PDB entry 5YWK | X-ray diffraction, 2.80 A resolution | chains A and B

== Chain A (and B) ==
Protein: 4-hydroxyphenylpyruvate dioxygenase
From: Arabidopsis thaliana
Notes: EC 1.13.11.27; chain B of this document is another copy of the same molecule, construct and numbering; everything in this record applies to it too
UniProt: P93836 (HPPD_ARATH); residue numbers follow UniProt; this construct covers 1-445
Sequence (445 residues; numbered 1 to 445; the number before each row is that of its first residue):
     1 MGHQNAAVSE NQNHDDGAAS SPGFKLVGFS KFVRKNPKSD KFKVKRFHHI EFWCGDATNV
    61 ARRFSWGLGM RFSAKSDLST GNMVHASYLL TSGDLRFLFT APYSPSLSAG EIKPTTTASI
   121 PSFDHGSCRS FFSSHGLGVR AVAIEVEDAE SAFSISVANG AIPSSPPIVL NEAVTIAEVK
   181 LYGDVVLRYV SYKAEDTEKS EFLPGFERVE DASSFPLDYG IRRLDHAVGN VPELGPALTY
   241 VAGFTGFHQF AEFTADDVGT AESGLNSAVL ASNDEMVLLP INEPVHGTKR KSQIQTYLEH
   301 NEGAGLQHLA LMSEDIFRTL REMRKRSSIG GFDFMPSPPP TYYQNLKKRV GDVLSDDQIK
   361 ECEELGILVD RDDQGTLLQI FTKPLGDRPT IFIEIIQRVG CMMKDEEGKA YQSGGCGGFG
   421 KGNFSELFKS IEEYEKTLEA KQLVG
Disordered / not traced: 1-28, 109-115, 195-201, 214, 254-261, 288-290, 404-411, 435-445 (chain B: 1-28, 108-115, 195-201, 214-215, 254-262, 286-290, 404-410, 435-445)
Cystine bridges: Cys401-Cys416
Ion coordination: Co2+: His226, His308, Glu394 (together with Benquitrione-Methyl)
Small-molecule neighbours: Benquitrione-Methyl (92X; 1,5-dimethyl-3-(2-methylphenyl)-6-(2-oxidanyl-6-oxidanylidene-cyclohexen-1-yl)carbonyl-quinazoline-2,4-dione): His226, Val228, Ser267, Pro280, Asn282, His308, Met335, Leu368, Gln379, Phe381, Phe392, Glu394, Phe419, Gly420, Lys421, Asn423, Phe424, Leu427
Curated features (UniProtKB/Swiss-Prot):
  - binding site (Fe cation): His226, His308, Glu394

== Interface between chain A and chain B ==
Contacting residue pairs - 66 pairs, chain A then chain B:
  Gly55(A) with Phe132(B); Asp387(B)
  Asp56(A) with Phe132(B); Gly386(B); Asp387(B), hydrogen bond (side chain-backbone)
  Ala57(A) with Asp387(B), hydrogen bond (backbone-side chain)
  Thr58(A) with Leu385(B); Gly386(B); Asp387(B), hydrogen bond
  Asn59(A) with Asn59(B); Val60(B); Arg63(B), hydrogen bond; Phe64(B); Leu137(B); Leu385(B), hydrogen bond (side chain-backbone); Gly386(B)
  Arg62(A) with Arg63(B); Ser327(B), hydrogen bond (side chain-backbone); Gly330(B); Gly331(B); Asp333(B), salt bridge
  Arg63(A) with Asn59(B), hydrogen bond; Arg62(B)
  Phe64(A) with Asn59(B)
  Trp66(A) with Trp66(B), hydrophobic; Ile329(B)
  Leu78(A) with His300(B); Pro389(B)
  Ala86(A) with Asp387(B)
  Tyr88(A) with Asp387(B)
  Ala101(A) with Asp387(B)
  Tyr103(A) with Asp387(B)
  Ser104(A) with Glu302(B)
  Ser106(A) with Glu302(B)
  Leu107(A) with His300(B)
  Arg129(A) with Arg129(B); Ser133(B), hydrogen bond
  Phe132(A) with Gly55(B); Asp56(B)
  Ser133(A) with Arg129(B), hydrogen bond (backbone-side chain)
  Leu137(A) with Asn59(B)
  Ala212(A) with Ser328(B)
  Leu217(A) with Ile329(B), hydrophobic
  His300(A) with Leu107(B)
  Glu302(A) with Ser104(B), hydrogen bond
  Ser327(A) with Arg62(B), hydrogen bond (backbone-side chain)
  Ser328(A) with Ser213(B), hydrogen bond (backbone-side chain)
  Ile329(A) with Trp66(B); Ser213(B); Leu217(B), hydrophobic
  Gly330(A) with Arg62(B)
  Gly331(A) with Arg62(B)
  Asp333(A) with Arg62(B), salt bridge
  Leu385(A) with Thr58(B); Asn59(B), hydrogen bond (backbone-side chain)
  Gly386(A) with Asp56(B); Thr58(B)
  Asp387(A) with Asp56(B), hydrogen bond (backbone-side chain); Ala57(B), hydrogen bond (side chain-backbone); Thr58(B), hydrogen bond; Ala86(B); Tyr88(B); Ala101(B); Tyr103(B)
  Arg388(A) with Arg129(B)
  Pro389(A) with Leu78(B)
Other interface residues (no listed pair), chain A (37 interface residues in all): Val60
Other interface residues (no listed pair), chain B (39 interface residues in all): Pro105, Ser106, Glu299, Arg388

== In short ==
37 residues of chain A face 39 of chain B across their interface, with 16 hydrogen bonds and 2 salt bridges.
Among the polar pairs are Arg62(A)-Asp333(B), Asp56(A)-Asp387(B) and Ala57(A)-Asp387(B). Ligands of chain A:
Benquitrione-Methyl. From UniProt: 3 Fe cation-binding residues on chain A.
Both chains are 4-hydroxyphenylpyruvate dioxygenase (Arabidopsis thaliana). Entry 5YWK (Crystal structure of
Arabidopsis thaliana HPPD complexed with Benquitrione-Methyl) was determined by X-ray diffraction together
with 6M6D from the same study.
